Entry 6TAU (electron microscopy, 3.70 A resolution); this record covers chains D and E of the 6 polymer chains in the assembly.

Chain D (and E):
Molecule: Activity-regulated cytoskeleton associated protein 2
Organism: Drosophila melanogaster
Notes: chain E of this document is another copy of the same molecule, construct and numbering; everything in this record applies to it too
Reference sequence: Q7JV70 (ARC2_DROME); residues 1-193 here = UniProt positions 1-193
Amino-acid sequence (193 residues; row label = number of the first residue in the row):
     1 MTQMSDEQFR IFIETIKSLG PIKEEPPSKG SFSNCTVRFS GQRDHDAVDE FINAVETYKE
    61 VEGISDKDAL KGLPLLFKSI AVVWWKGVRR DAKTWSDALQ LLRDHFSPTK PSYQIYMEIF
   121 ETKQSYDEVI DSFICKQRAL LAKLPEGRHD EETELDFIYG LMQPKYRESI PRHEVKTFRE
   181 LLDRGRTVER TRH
Unresolved in the structure: 1-28, 193

Chain D / chain E interface:
Pairs across the interface (16):
  S31(D) - V61(E)
  R43(D) - V129(E)
  R43(D) - D131(E)  salt bridge
  K71(D) - V61(E)
  G72(D) - V61(E)
  L75(D) - T57(E)
  V83(D) - C135(E)
  V83(D) - A139(E)
  W84(D) - C135(E)
  K86(D) - A142(E)
  V88(D) - R138(E)
  R90(D) - E146(E)
  R90(D) - E154(E)  salt bridge
  H105(D) - L182(E)
  Q114(D) - R190(E)
  M117(D) - R190(E)
Interface residues without a listed pair, chain D (20 interface residues in all): N34, P74, V82, G87, R89, D104, Y113
Interface residues without a listed pair, chain E (18 interface residues in all): T36, E50, N53, A54, R179, T187

Overview:
20 residues of chain D face 18 of chain E across their interface, with 2 salt bridges. Among the polar pairs
are R43(D)-D131(E) and R90(D)-E154(E).
Both chains are Activity-regulated cytoskeleton associated protein 2 (Drosophila melanogaster). Entry 6TAU
(Structure of the two-fold capsomer of the dArc2 capsid) was determined by electron microscopy, deposited
together with 6TAP, 6TAQ, 6TAR, 6TAS and 6TAT.
